8QX8 - chains D and B of the 6 polymer chains in the assembly; structure by electron microscopy, 4.60 A resolution (low resolution: residue-level contacts below are approximate; hydrogen-bond / salt-bridge calls are withheld).

[Chain D]
Name: Vacuolar protein sorting-associated protein 33
Organism: Saccharomyces cerevisiae
UniProt: P20795 (VPS33_YEAST); numbering as in UniProt (aligned over 1-691)
Amino-acid sequence (691 residues; numbered 1 to 691; the number before each row is that of its first residue):
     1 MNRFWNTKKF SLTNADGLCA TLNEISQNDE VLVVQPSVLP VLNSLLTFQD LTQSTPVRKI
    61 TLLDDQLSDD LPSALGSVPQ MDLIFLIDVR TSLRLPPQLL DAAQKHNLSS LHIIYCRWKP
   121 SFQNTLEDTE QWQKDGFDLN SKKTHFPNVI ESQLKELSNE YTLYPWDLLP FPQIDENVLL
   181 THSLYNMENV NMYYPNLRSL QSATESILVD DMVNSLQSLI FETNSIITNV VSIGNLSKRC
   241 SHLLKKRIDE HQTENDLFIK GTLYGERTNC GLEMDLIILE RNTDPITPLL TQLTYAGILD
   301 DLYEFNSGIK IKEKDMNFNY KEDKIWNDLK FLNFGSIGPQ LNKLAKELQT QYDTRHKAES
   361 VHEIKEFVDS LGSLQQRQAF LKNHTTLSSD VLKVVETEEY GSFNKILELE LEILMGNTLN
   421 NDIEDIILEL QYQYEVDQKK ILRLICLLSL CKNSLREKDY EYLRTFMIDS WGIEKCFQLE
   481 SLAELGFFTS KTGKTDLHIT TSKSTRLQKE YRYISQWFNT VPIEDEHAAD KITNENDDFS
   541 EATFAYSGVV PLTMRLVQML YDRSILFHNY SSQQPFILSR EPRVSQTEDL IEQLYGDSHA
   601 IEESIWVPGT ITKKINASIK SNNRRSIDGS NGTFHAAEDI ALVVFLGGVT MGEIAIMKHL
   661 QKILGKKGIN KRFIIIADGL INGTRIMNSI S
Disordered / not traced: 352-373, 493-501, 523-541, 610-637
UniProt features mapped onto this chain:
  - modified residue: S626 (Phosphoserine)

[Chain B]
Name: Vacuolar protein sorting-associated protein 16
Organism: Saccharomyces cerevisiae
UniProt: Q03308 (VPS16_YEAST); residue numbers follow UniProt; this construct covers 1-798
Amino-acid sequence (798 residues; row label = number of the first residue in the row):
     1 MKNPSFDWER LKDVFYRSRA IGELKWPTQY EEFKCALSLT VIAVEIQDFI QVYNYFGQLL
    61 GKINLQRIHE DIIKFEFDKD EKLILVTKSS IKIVKGWSPL TIESVPLQDP TIDTIWDYHN
   121 GIMLLAKSRD IYKLNGNEWE LLYENKDKKY NLLTKNHWSC NDDSIILLDV DHVYQVSTSN
   181 GALLKLITDS SWHKVTISSR GFICLYNMKD NKLQIFRDPA RILMEHNLDS TPDDICWCGN
   241 DTVACSFEDE IKLYGPDGLY VTFWYPFTVT NLRAEVDGLK VITTEKIYFL SRVQPQTSNI
   301 FRIGSTEPGA MLVDSFSLLE DHAPKAIEIL KNFVLEKGVL DCIAAAIDEF EPKLQKMLLN
   361 AASYGKASLQ YKSFDASIFV NACNTIKLLN CFRSFGIFLT VEEYRCISLK GVIDRLLKYH
   421 RYYECIQICK LANERFLLGY VFTEWAKDKI KGSPDMEDDE LLDKIKSRLS VIDMTDTLQM
   481 VAVAKVAYLE GRFQLSRNLA LLEKNEEARI EQLYNLDDDS IALKECIKVQ NYSLTISLLI
   541 ALSKKLTNSQ LTKLLIIDMF NNPLYLYYMR MDKAYLYDFY RQTDRFIDLA HVLLQQGKEQ
   601 QSLHSFLPQI KDLYSQVQNS EVVNNTIEQL QRQEKLWIYQ ESLGKRFAIS FTNMTLDQTL
   661 SKLIETGQDK QVKEIVKKFK ISEKKLYHLK CKTLVEAKKF DELLQFAQSR KSPIGYMPFY
   721 TYLKSRGHMD KASPYVNMIP GLSYQEKKKL YVECRGFRDA IQLAGKEKDI PGLKEIYNII
   781 PPNEPELKAL ANETMSRI
Disordered / not traced: 1-2, 700, 709-714, 728-729, 740-798

[How chain D and chain B interact]
Pairs across the interface (49; chain D residue first):
  S92(D) - Y567(B)
  S92(D) - R570(B)
  L93(D) - I536(B)
  L93(D) - Y568(B)
  R94(D) - Y568(B)
  R94(D) - M569(B)
  Q131(D) - F436(B)
  D135(D) - K410(B)
  D135(D) - L437(B)
  D138(D) - T477(B)
  F146(D) - E511(B)
  F146(D) - S537(B)
  P147(D) - E511(B)
  N148(D) - S537(B)
  Q153(D) - Y568(B)
  N186(D) - Y567(B)
  E188(D) - M571(B)
  S199(D) - P563(B)
  S199(D) - Y580(B)
  S199(D) - D588(B)
  L200(D) - P563(B)
  L200(D) - Y567(B)
  A203(D) - P563(B)
  S206(D) - Y532(B)
  D210(D) - Q530(B)
  D210(D) - N531(B)
  R247(D) - Q530(B)
  Y400(D) - S725(B)
  Y432(D) - K685(B)
  Y432(D) - H688(B)
  Y432(D) - K692(B)
  Y432(D) - R726(B)
  Q433(D) - P718(B)
  Q433(D) - T721(B)
  Q433(D) - Y722(B)
  Q433(D) - S725(B)
  Q433(D) - R726(B)
  E435(D) - K692(B)
  R464(D) - N625(B)
  F466(D) - K685(B)
  I468(D) - Q629(B)
  D469(D) - T655(B)
  D469(D) - L656(B)
  D469(D) - D657(B)
  S470(D) - D657(B)
  I473(D) - Q633(B)
  F477(D) - L594(B)
  F477(D) - Y614(B)
  S691(D) - K598(B)
Other interface residues (no listed pair), chain D (42 interface residues in all): L139, H145, V149, I150, S152, I207, L243, Y434, Y462, G472, Q478, E480
Other interface residues (no listed pair), chain B (47 interface residues in all): Y440, D476, E507, V529, L534, L538, I540, A541, L564, I610, V622, S682

[Summary]
42 residues of chain D and 47 residues of chain B are in contact.
Here chain D is Vacuolar protein sorting-associated protein 33 and chain B is Vacuolar protein
sorting-associated protein 16, both from Saccharomyces cerevisiae. Entry 8QX8 (Endosomal membrane tethering
complex CORVET) was determined by electron microscopy.
